Entry 2G5T (X-ray diffraction, 2.30 A resolution); this record covers chains A and B.

# Chain A (and B)
Molecule: Dipeptidyl peptidase 4
Source organism: Homo sapiens
Notes: EC 3.4.14.5; fragment: Dipeptidyl peptidase 4 soluble form; chain B of this document is another copy of the same molecule, construct and numbering; everything in this record applies to it too
UniProt: P27487 (DPP4_HUMAN); numbering as in UniProt (aligned over 39-764)
Amino-acid sequence (726 residues; row label = number of the first residue in the row):
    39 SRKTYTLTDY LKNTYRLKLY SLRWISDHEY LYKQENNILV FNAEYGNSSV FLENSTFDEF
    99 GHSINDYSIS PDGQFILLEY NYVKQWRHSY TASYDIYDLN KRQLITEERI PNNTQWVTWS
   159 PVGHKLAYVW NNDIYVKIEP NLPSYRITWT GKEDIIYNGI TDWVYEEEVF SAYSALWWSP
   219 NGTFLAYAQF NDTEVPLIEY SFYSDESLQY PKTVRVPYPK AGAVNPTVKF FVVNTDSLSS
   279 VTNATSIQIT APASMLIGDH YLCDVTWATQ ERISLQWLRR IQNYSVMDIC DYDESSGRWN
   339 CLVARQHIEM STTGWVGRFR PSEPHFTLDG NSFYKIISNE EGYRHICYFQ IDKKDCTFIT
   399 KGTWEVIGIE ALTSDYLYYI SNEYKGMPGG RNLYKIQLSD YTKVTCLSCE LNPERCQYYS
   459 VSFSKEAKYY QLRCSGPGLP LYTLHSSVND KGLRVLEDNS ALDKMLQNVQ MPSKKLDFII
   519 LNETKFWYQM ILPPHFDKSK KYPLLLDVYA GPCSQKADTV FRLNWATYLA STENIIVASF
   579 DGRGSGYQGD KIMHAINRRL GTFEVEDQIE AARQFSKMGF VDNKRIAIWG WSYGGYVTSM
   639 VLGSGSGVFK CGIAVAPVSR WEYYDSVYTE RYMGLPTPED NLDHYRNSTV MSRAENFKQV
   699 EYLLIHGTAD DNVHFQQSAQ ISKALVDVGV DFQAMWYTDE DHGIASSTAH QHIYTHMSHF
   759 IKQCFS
Cystine bridges: Cys328-Cys339, Cys385-Cys394, Cys444-Cys447, Cys454-Cys472, Cys649-Cys762
Covalently attached groups: cyanopyrrolidine (ACF) linked to Ser630
Residues lining bound ligands: cyanopyrrolidine (ACF; 3-{[(2R,5S)-5-{[(2S)-2-(aminomethyl)pyrrolidin-1-yl]carbonyl}pyrrolidin-2-yl]methoxy}-4-chlorobenzoic acid): Arg125, His126, Glu205, Glu206, Tyr547, Tyr631, Val656, Trp659, Tyr662, Tyr666, Asn710, Val711, His740
Curated features (UniProtKB/Swiss-Prot):
  - active site (Charge relay system): Ser630, Asp708, His740
  - glycosylation (N-linked (GlcNAc...) asparagine): Asn85, Asn92, Asn150, Asn219, Asn229, Asn281, Asn321, Asn520, Asn685
  - mutagenesis: Asn85 (N85A: Does not inhibit dipeptidyl peptidase activity, interaction with ADA and homodimer formation), Asn92 (N92A: Does not inhibit dipeptidyl peptidase activity, interaction with ADA and homodimer formation), Asn150 (N150A: Does not inhibit dipeptidyl peptidase activity, interaction with ADA and homodimer formation), Glu205 (E205K: Inhibits dipeptidyl peptidase activity), Glu206 (E206L: Inhibits dipeptidyl peptidase activity), Asn219 (N219A: Does not inhibit dipeptidyl peptidase activity, interaction with ADA and homodimer formation), Asn229 (N229A: Does not inhibit dipeptidyl peptidase activity, interaction with ADA and homodimer formation), Asn281 (N281A: Does not inhibit dipeptidyl peptidase activity, interaction with ADA and homodimer formation), Asn321 (N321A: Does not inhibit dipeptidyl peptidase activity, interaction with ADA and homodimer formation), Asn520 (N520A: Does not inhibit dipeptidyl peptidase activity, interaction with ADA and homodimer formation), Asn685 (N685A: Does not inhibit dipeptidyl peptidase activity, interaction with ADA and homodimer formation), His750 (H750A: Inhibits weakly homodimerization and dipeptidyl peptidase activity ...)

# Interface between chain A and chain B
Pairs across the interface - 110 pairs, chain A then chain B:
  Pro234(A) - Tyr248(B)
  Leu235(A) - Tyr248(B)
  Ile236(A) - Pro249(B)
  Glu237(A) - Ser239(B)
  Glu237(A) - Thr251(B)  hydrogen bond
  Tyr238(A) - Ser239(B)
  Ser239(A) - Glu237(B)
  Ser239(A) - Tyr238(B)
  Tyr241(A) - Phe713(B)
  Tyr241(A) - Gln714(B)
  Tyr241(A) - Ala717(B)  hydrophobic
  Tyr241(A) - Gln718(B)
  Ser242(A) - Gln718(B)
  Ser242(A) - Lys721(B)  hydrogen bond (backbone-side chain)
  Asp243(A) - Gln718(B)
  Glu244(A) - Arg658(B)  salt bridge
  Glu244(A) - Tyr661(B)  hydrogen bond (backbone-side chain)
  Glu244(A) - Thr687(B)
  Glu244(A) - Met689(B)
  Glu244(A) - Gln718(B)
  Leu246(A) - Tyr661(B)
  Leu246(A) - Gln714(B)  hydrogen bond (backbone-side chain)
  Gln247(A) - Lys258(B)
  Gln247(A) - Ala259(B)
  Gln247(A) - Glu660(B)
  Gln247(A) - Tyr661(B)
  Gln247(A) - Gln714(B)  hydrogen bond (backbone-side chain)
  Tyr248(A) - Pro234(B)
  Tyr248(A) - Leu235(B)
  Tyr248(A) - Tyr256(B)  hydrogen bond (side chain-backbone)
  Tyr248(A) - Pro257(B)
  Tyr248(A) - Lys258(B)  hydrogen bond (side chain-backbone)
  Tyr248(A) - Ala261(B)
  Pro249(A) - Ile236(B)
  Pro249(A) - Gln714(B)
  Thr251(A) - Glu237(B)  hydrogen bond
  Arg253(A) - Arg253(B)
  Tyr256(A) - Tyr248(B)  hydrogen bond (backbone-side chain)
  Pro257(A) - Tyr248(B)
  Lys258(A) - Gln247(B)
  Lys258(A) - Tyr248(B)  hydrogen bond (backbone-side chain)
  Ala259(A) - Gln247(B)
  Ala261(A) - Tyr248(B)
  Arg658(A) - Glu244(B)  salt bridge
  Glu660(A) - Gln247(B)
  Tyr661(A) - Glu244(B)  hydrogen bond (side chain-backbone)
  Tyr661(A) - Leu246(B)
  Tyr661(A) - Gln247(B)
  Thr687(A) - Glu244(B)
  Met689(A) - Glu244(B)
  Leu702(A) - Trp734(B)  hydrophobic
  Phe713(A) - Tyr241(B)
  Phe713(A) - Trp734(B)  hydrophobic
  Gln714(A) - Tyr241(B)
  Gln714(A) - Leu246(B)  hydrogen bond (side chain-backbone)
  Gln714(A) - Gln247(B)  hydrogen bond (side chain-backbone)
  Gln714(A) - Pro249(B)
  Ser716(A) - Trp734(B)
  Ala717(A) - Tyr241(B)  hydrophobic
  Ala717(A) - Thr736(B)
  Gln718(A) - Tyr241(B)
  Gln718(A) - Ser242(B)
  Gln718(A) - Asp243(B)
  Gln718(A) - Glu244(B)
  Ser720(A) - Trp734(B)  hydrogen bond
  Ser720(A) - Thr736(B)
  Lys721(A) - Ser242(B)  hydrogen bond (side chain-backbone)
  Lys721(A) - Thr736(B)
  Lys721(A) - Asp737(B)
  Val724(A) - Tyr735(B)  hydrophobic
  Val724(A) - Thr746(B)
  Val724(A) - Ala747(B)  hydrophobic
  Val724(A) - His750(B)
  Asp725(A) - Thr746(B)  hydrogen bond
  Val728(A) - His750(B)  hydrogen bond (backbone-side chain)
  Asp729(A) - His750(B)
  Asp729(A) - His754(B)  salt bridge
  Asp729(A) - His757(B)
  Phe730(A) - Met733(B)
  Phe730(A) - His750(B)
  Phe730(A) - His754(B)
  Gln731(A) - Gln731(B)
  Gln731(A) - His754(B)
  Ala732(A) - Ala732(B)
  Ala732(A) - Met733(B)  hydrophobic
  Ala732(A) - Trp734(B)  hydrophobic
  Met733(A) - Phe730(B)
  Met733(A) - Ala732(B)  hydrophobic
  Met733(A) - Trp734(B)
  Trp734(A) - Phe713(B)
  Trp734(A) - Ser716(B)
  Trp734(A) - Ser720(B)  hydrogen bond
  Trp734(A) - Ala732(B)  hydrophobic
  Trp734(A) - Met733(B)
  Trp734(A) - Trp734(B)  hydrophobic
  Tyr735(A) - Val724(B)  hydrophobic
  Thr736(A) - Ala717(B)
  Thr736(A) - Ser720(B)
  Thr736(A) - Lys721(B)
  Asp737(A) - Lys721(B)
  Thr746(A) - Val724(B)
  Thr746(A) - Asp725(B)  hydrogen bond
  Ala747(A) - Val724(B)  hydrophobic
  His750(A) - Val724(B)
  His750(A) - Val728(B)  hydrogen bond (side chain-backbone)
  His750(A) - Asp729(B)
  His750(A) - Phe730(B)
  His754(A) - Asp729(B)  salt bridge
  His754(A) - Phe730(B)
  His757(A) - Asp729(B)
Other interface residues (no listed pair), chain A (52 interface residues in all): Ser245
Other interface residues (no listed pair), chain B (52 interface residues in all): Ser245, Leu702

# In short
The chain A/chain B interface involves 52 residues from each chain, with 20 hydrogen bonds and 4 salt bridges.
Polar pairs include Glu244(A)-Arg658(B), Asp729(A)-His754(B) and Glu237(A)-Thr251(B). Covalently linked
cyanopyrrolidine: at Ser630(A). Curated annotation (UniProt) lists 3 active-site residues and 12 mutagenesis
sites on chain A.
Chain A and chain B are both Dipeptidyl peptidase 4 (Homo sapiens); the structure, Crystal structure of human
dipeptidyl peptidase IV (DPPIV) complexed with cyanopyrrolidine (C5-pro-pro) inhibitor 21ag, was determined by
X-ray diffraction, deposited together with 2G5P and 2G63.
